PDB entry 6RD7 | electron microscopy, 2.73 A resolution | chains 1 and 6 of the 18 polymer chains in the assembly

== Chain 1 ==
Molecule: ATP synthase associated protein ASA1
Source organism: Polytomella sp. Pringsheim 198.80
Reference sequence: Q85JD5 (Q85JD5_9CHLO); residues 1-618 here = UniProt positions 1-618
Amino-acid sequence (618 residues; numbered 1 to 618; the number before each row is that of its first residue):
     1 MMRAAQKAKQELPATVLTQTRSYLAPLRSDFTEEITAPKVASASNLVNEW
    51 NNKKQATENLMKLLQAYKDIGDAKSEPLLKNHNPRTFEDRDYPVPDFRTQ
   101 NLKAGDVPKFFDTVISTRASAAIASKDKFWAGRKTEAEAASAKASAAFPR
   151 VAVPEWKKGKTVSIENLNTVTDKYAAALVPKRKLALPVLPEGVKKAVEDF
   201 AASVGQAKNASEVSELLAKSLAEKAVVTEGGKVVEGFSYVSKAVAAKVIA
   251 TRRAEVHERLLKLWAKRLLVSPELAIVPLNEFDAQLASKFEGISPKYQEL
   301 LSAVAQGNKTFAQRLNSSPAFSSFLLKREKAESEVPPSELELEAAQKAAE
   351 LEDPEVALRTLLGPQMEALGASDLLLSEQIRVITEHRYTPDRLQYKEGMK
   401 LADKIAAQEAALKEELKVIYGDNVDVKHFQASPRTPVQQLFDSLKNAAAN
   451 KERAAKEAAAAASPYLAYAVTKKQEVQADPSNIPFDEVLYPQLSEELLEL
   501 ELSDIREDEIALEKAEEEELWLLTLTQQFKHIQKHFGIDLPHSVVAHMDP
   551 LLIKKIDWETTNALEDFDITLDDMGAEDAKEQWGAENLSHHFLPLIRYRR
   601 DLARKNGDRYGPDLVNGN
Not modelled in the structure: 1-22, 618

== Chain 6 ==
Molecule: Mitochondrial ATP synthase subunit ASA6
Source organism: Polytomella sp. Pringsheim 198.80
Reference sequence: D7P897 (D7P897_9CHLO); numbering as in UniProt (aligned over 1-151)
Amino-acid sequence (151 residues; row label = number of the first residue in the row):
     1 MMLRTLTRSSAVAGQAVRLFKTSAAAAEGNSVAGIIKSVNETSGANLLSS
    51 LKTIKAQAAPIYPAAASSTGYSTQAKIALFGALSWILYRADGQSKAHEWI
   101 VDLNLNVLQAAWLISFSSLIPFRAVYFAFRGMAPATASTLNGLKTFSSIS
   151 L
Not modelled in the structure: 1-27

== How chain 1 and chain 6 interact ==
Pairs across the interface (76):
  Glu258(1) with Ser43(6); Gly44(6), hydrogen bond (side chain-backbone)
  Leu261(1) with Leu47(6), hydrophobic
  Lys262(1) with Val39(6); Asn40(6), hydrogen bond (side chain-backbone); Thr42(6), hydrogen bond (side chain-backbone)
  Trp264(1) with Leu151(6), hydrophobic
  Ala265(1) with Leu51(6), hydrophobic
  Lys266(1) with Ile36(6); Val39(6); Asn40(6)
  Arg267(1) with Ser150(6), hydrogen bond (side chain-backbone)
  Leu269(1) with Val39(6), hydrophobic; Leu51(6); Ile54(6), hydrophobic; Lys55(6)
  Val270(1) with Ile35(6), hydrophobic
  Glu273(1) with Thr145(6)
  Leu274(1) with Thr145(6)
  Phe282(1) with Phe146(6), hydrophobic; Ile149(6), hydrophobic
  Gln285(1) with Phe146(6)
  Phe290(1) with Lys144(6); Phe146(6), hydrophobic; Ser147(6)
  Gln298(1) with Phe146(6)
  Leu301(1) with Thr145(6); Phe146(6), hydrophobic
  Phe311(1) with Arg130(6)
  Leu315(1) with Tyr126(6); Phe127(6), hydrophobic
  Ala320(1) with Tyr126(6)
  Phe321(1) with Tyr126(6), hydrophobic; Phe127(6), hydrophobic
  Leu325(1) with Phe122(6), hydrophobic
  Leu326(1) with Phe122(6); Arg123(6)
  Glu329(1) with Arg123(6), salt bridge
  Lys330(1) with Arg123(6)
  Ser333(1) with Arg123(6)
  Glu334(1) with Arg123(6), salt bridge; Ala124(6); Phe127(6)
  Glu352(1) with Lys55(6), salt bridge
  Asp353(1) with Lys52(6), salt bridge
  Pro354(1) with Leu51(6); Lys52(6)
  Glu355(1) with Leu48(6)
  Leu358(1) with Leu51(6), hydrophobic
  Arg359(1) with Leu48(6)
  Met366(1) with Leu48(6), hydrophobic
  Ala515(1) with Ser150(6); Leu151(6)
  Glu519(1) with Ile36(6); Ser150(6)
  Leu520(1) with Asn30(6); Val32(6), hydrophobic; Ala33(6)
  Leu522(1) with Ser148(6)
  Leu523(1) with Val32(6), hydrophobic
  Thr524(1) with Asn30(6); Val32(6)
  Leu525(1) with Leu143(6)
  Thr526(1) with Ser148(6), hydrogen bond
  Gln527(1) with Ser31(6); Val32(6)
  Phe529(1) with Leu140(6), hydrophobic; Gly142(6); Leu143(6)
  His531(1) with Pro60(6); Tyr62(6)
  Ile532(1) with Leu140(6), hydrophobic
  Gln533(1) with Leu140(6), hydrogen bond (side chain-backbone)
  His535(1) with Tyr62(6), hydrogen bond
  Phe536(1) with Ala135(6), hydrophobic
  Gly537(1) with Arg130(6), hydrogen bond (backbone-side chain)
Interface residues without a listed pair, chain 1 (54 interface residues in all): Leu286, Ile293, Tyr297, Ala331, Lys534
Interface residues without a listed pair, chain 6 (39 interface residues in all): Thr136, Asn141

== Summary ==
54 residues of chain 1 and 39 residues of chain 6 are in contact; the contacts include 8 hydrogen bonds and 4
salt bridges. Among the polar pairs are Glu329(1)-Arg123(6), Glu334(1)-Arg123(6) and Glu352(1)-Lys55(6).
Here chain 1 is ATP synthase associated protein ASA1 and chain 6 is Mitochondrial ATP synthase subunit ASA6,
both from Polytomella sp. Pringsheim 198.80. Entry 6RD7 (CryoEM structure of Polytomella F-ATP synthase,
c-ring position 1, focussed refinement of Fo and peripheral stalk) was determined by electron microscopy (same
publication as 6RD4, 6RD5, 6RD6, 6RD8, 6RD9, 6RDA and 46 further entries).
